PDB entry 5EUZ | X-ray diffraction, 2.40 A resolution | chain A

== Chain A ==
Molecule: Prestin
Organism: Rattus norvegicus
Notes: fragment: STAS domain; engineered mutation(s): Residues 564-636 (variable loop) are deleted, GlySer are inserted between position 563 and 637. Met651SeMet,Residues 564-636 (variable loop) are deleted, GlySer are inserted between position 563 and 637. Met651SeMet
UniProtKB: Q9EPH0 (S26A5_RAT); residue numbers follow UniProt; this construct covers 505-563, 637-718
Sequence (143 residues; row label = number of the first residue in the row; note: 71 numbers in that range are skipped by the numbering (no residue carries them; nothing is unmodelled there)):
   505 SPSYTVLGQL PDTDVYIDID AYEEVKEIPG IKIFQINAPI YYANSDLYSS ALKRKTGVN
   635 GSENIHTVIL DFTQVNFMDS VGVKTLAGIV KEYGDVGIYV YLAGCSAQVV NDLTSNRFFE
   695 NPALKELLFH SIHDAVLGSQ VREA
Disordered / not traced: 553-563, 635-636
Sequence notes: linker (635-636)
Modified residues: Mse652 (selenomethionine; parent Met)
UniProt features mapped onto this chain:
  - mutagenesis: K557 (K557Q: No effect; when associated with Q-558 and Q-559), R558 (R558Q: No effect; when associated with Q-557 and Q-559), K559 (K559Q: No effect; when associated with Q-557 and Q-558)

== Overview ==
UniProt lists 3 mutagenesis sites.
Chain A is Prestin (Rattus norvegicus); the structure, Rat prestin STAS domain in complex with iodide, was
determined by X-ray diffraction, deposited together with 5EUS, 5EUU, 5EUW and 5EUX.
